PDB entry 5U2C | X-ray diffraction, 3.30 A resolution | chain A

== Chain A ==
Protein: Bromodomain-containing protein 4
From: Homo sapiens
UniProt: O60885 (BRD4_HUMAN); residues 342-460 here = UniProt positions 342-460
Amino-acid sequence (124 residues; row label = number of the first residue in the row):
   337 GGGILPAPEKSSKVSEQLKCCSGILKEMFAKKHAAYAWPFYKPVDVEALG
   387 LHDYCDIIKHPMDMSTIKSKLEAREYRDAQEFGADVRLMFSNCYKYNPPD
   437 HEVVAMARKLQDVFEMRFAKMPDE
Disordered / not traced: 337-338, 459-460
Sequence notes: expression tag (337-341)
Small-molecule neighbours: 82Y (N-hydroxy-4-[5-(morpholin-4-yl)-7-oxo-7H-thieno[3,2-b]pyran-3-yl]benzamide): Trp374, Pro375, Phe376, Val380, Leu385, Leu387, Tyr390, Cys429, Tyr432, Asn433, His437, Val439
Curated features (UniProtKB/Swiss-Prot):
  - site: Asn433 (Acetylated histone binding)
  - natural variant: Tyr390 (Y390C: Found in a patient with a neurodevelopmental syndrome; uncertain significance), Tyr430 (Y430C: In CDLS6)
  - mutagenesis: Asn433 (N433A: Abolishes binding to acetylated histones)
From the paper describing this entry:
  - binding site for 82Y: Tyr390, Asn433, His437
  - binding site for 82Y: Trp374 (proposed by the authors, not directly observed)

== Overview ==
Ligands of chain A: compound 82Y. UniProt lists one mutagenesis site. From the paper: a binding site for 82Y
at Tyr390, Asn433 and His437 among others.
Chain A is Bromodomain-containing protein 4 (Homo sapiens); the structure, BRD4 second bromodomain (BD2) in
complex with dual PI3 kinase (PI3K) inhibitor SF2558HA, was determined by X-ray diffraction together with 5U2E
and 5U2F from the same study.
